PDB entry 2CAQ | X-ray diffraction, 2.00 A resolution | chain A

== Chain A ==
Molecule: Glutathione S-transferase 28 kDa
Source organism: Schistosoma haematobium
Notes: EC 2.5.1.18
UniProtKB: P30113 (GST28_SCHBO); residues 1-211 here = UniProt positions 1-211
Sequence (211 residues; numbered 1 to 211; the number before each row is that of its first residue):
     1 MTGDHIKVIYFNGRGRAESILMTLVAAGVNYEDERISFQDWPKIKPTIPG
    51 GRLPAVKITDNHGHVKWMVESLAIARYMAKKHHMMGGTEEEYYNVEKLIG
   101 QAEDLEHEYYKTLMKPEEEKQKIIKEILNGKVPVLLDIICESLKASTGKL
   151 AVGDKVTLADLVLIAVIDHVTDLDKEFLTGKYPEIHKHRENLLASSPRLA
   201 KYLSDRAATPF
Disordered / not traced: 1-3, 208-211
Sequence notes: engineered mutation Leu21 (Arg in P30113)
Residues lining bound ligands: glutathione (GSH): Phe11, Arg16, Trp41, Lys45, Gly51, Arg52, Leu53, Pro54, Glu70, Ser71, Asp104
Swiss-Prot annotation at these positions:
  - binding site (glutathione): Tyr10, Arg16, Trp41, Lys45, Leu53, Glu70, Ser71, Asp104

== Summary ==
Ligands of chain A: glutathione. Curated annotation (UniProt) lists 8 glutathione-binding residues.
Chain A is Glutathione S-transferase 28 kDa (Schistosoma haematobium); the structure, Structure of R21L mutant
of Sh28GST in complex with GSH, was determined by X-ray diffraction, deposited together with 2F8F, 2CA8, 2C80,
2C8U and 2CAI.
